PDB entry 5M6F | X-ray diffraction, 2.39 A resolution | chain A

Chain A:
Protein: E3 ubiquitin-protein ligase XIAP
From: Homo sapiens
Notes: EC 6.3.2.-; engineered mutation(s): Deletion 1-248, deletion 355-497, inserion 240 MGSSHHHHHHSSGLVPRGSH
UniProt: P98170 (XIAP_HUMAN); numbering as in UniProt (aligned over 249-354)
Sequence (127 residues; each row starts with the number of its first residue):
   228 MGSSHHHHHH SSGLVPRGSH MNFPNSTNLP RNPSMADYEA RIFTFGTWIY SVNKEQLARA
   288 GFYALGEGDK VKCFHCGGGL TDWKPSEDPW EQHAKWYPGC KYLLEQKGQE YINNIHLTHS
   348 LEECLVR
Disordered / not traced: 228-247, 353-354
Sequence notes: initiating methionine (228); expression tag (229-248)
Metal / ion sites: Na+ near Phe272 (its only coordinating residue here); Zn2+: Cys300, Cys303, His320, Cys327
Ligand contacts: 7HU (1-[3,3-dimethyl-6-(phenylmethyl)-2H-pyrrolo[3,2-b]pyridin-1-yl]-2-[(2R,5R)-2-(methoxymethyl)-5-methyl-piperazin-4-ium-1-yl]ethanone): Leu292, Lys297, Val298, Lys299, Gly306, Leu307, Thr308, Asp309, Trp310, Lys311, Glu314, Gln319, Trp323, Tyr324

Overview:
Bound to chain A: compound 7HU. The Zn2+ site is built by Cys300, Cys303, His320 and Cys327.
Chain A is E3 ubiquitin-protein ligase XIAP (Homo sapiens); the structure, Small Molecule inhibitors of IAP,
was determined by X-ray diffraction together with 5M6E, 5M6H, 5M6L, 5M6M and 5M6N from the same study.
